Entry 3CIY (X-ray diffraction, 3.41 A resolution); this record covers chains D and A of the 4 polymer chains in the assembly.

Chain D:
Molecule: 46-nt RNA strand
Sequence (46 nucleotides; each row starts with the number of its first residue):
     1 AUUGGCGCAUGUGUCAAUGCUUCCUUUGCCAAAUAAUCCGCAGAAU

Chain A:
Name: Toll-like receptor 3
From: Mus musculus
Notes: fragment: mouse TLR3 ectodomain
Reference sequence: Q99MB1 (TLR3_MOUSE); residues 27-703 here correspond to UniProt positions 28-704 (UniProt number = residue number + 1)
Chain sequence (697 residues; numbered 27 to 723; the number before each row is that of its first residue):
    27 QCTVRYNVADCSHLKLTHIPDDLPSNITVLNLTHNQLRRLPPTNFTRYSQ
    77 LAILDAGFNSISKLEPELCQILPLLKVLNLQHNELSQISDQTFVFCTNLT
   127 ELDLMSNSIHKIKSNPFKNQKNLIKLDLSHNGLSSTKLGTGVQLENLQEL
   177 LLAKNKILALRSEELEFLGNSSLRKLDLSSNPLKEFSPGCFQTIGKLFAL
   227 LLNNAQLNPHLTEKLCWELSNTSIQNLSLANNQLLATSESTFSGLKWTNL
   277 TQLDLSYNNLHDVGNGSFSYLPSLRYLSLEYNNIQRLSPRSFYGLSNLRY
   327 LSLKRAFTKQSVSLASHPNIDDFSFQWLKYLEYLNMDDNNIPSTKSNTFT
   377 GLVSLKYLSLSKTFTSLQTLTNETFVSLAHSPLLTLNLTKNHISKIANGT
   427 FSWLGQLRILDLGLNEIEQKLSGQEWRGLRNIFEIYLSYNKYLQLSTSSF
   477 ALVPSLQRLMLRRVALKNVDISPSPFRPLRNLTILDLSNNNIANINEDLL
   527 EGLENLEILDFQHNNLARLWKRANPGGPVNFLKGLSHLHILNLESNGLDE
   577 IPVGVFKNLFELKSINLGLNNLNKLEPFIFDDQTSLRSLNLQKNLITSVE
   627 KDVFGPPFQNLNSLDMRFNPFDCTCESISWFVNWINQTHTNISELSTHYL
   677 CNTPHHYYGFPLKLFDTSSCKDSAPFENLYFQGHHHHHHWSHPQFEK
Not modelled in the structure: 27, 336-341, 547-549, 698-723
Differences from the reference sequence: expression tag (704-723)
Cystine bridges: Cys-28/Cys-37, Cys-95/Cys-122, Cys-649/Cys-677, Cys-651/Cys-696
Covalently attached groups: N-acetylglucosamine (NAG) linked to Asn-70, Asn-196, Asn-275, Asn-413, Asn-424, Asn-507; glycan linked to Asn-252, Asn-291, Asn-398
Swiss-Prot annotation at these positions:
  - glycosylation (N-linked (GlcNAc...) asparagine): Asn-52, Asn-57, Asn-70, Asn-124, Asn-196, Asn-247, Asn-252, Asn-275, Asn-291, Asn-398, Asn-413, Asn-424, Asn-507, Asn-662, Asn-667
What the authors report for this chain:
  - binding site for the 46-nt RNA strand: His-39, His-60, Arg-64, Phe-84, Ser-86, His-108, Glu-110, Asn-515, Asn-517, His-539, Asn-541, Arg-544
  - mutagenesis - H39A, H60A: abolished signaling in response to dsRNA
  - mutagenesis - H108A: unchanged signaling
  - mutagenesis - H108E: abolished signaling
  - post-translational modification sites: Asn-413
  - self-association interface (contacts with another copy of this molecule): Asn-678 to His-681
  - binding site for the 46-nt RNA strand (chain D): Arg-64, Ser-86, Glu-110, Asn-515, Asn-517, His-539, Asn-541

How chain D and chain A interact:
Pairs across the interface (20; chain D residue first):
  U21(D) / Asn-541(A)  hydrogen bond to the base
  U21(D) / Ala-543(A)  sugar contact
  U21(D) / Gly-573(A)  sugar contact
  U22(D) / Asn-517(A)  hydrogen bond to the sugar
  U22(D) / Asn-541(A)  hydrogen bond to the sugar
  U22(D) / Gly-573(A)  sugar contact
  C23(D) / Asn-517(A)  hydrogen bond to the sugar
  C23(D) / His-539(A)  salt bridge to the phosphate
  C23(D) / Ser-571(A)  hydrogen bond to the phosphate
  C24(D) / Arg-489(A)  phosphate contact
  C24(D) / Asn-515(A)  hydrogen bond to the phosphate
  U25(D) / Arg-489(A)  salt bridge to the phosphate
  A42(D) / Gln-62(A)  hydrogen bond to the base
  G43(D) / Ser-86(A)  hydrogen bond to the base
  A44(D) / Arg-64(A)  salt bridge to the phosphate
  A44(D) / Glu-110(A)  hydrogen bond to the sugar
  A45(D) / Ser-88(A)  phosphate contact
  A45(D) / Glu-110(A)  sugar contact
  A45(D) / Ser-112(A)  hydrogen bond to the sugar
  U46(D) / Ser-112(A)  sugar contact
Interface residues without a listed pair, chain A (17 interface residues in all): Asn-540, Asn-572, Asn-597

In short:
Chain D and chain A form an interface of 10 and 17 residues respectively, with 10 hydrogen bonds and 3 salt
bridges. Polar contacts include U21(D)/Asn-541(A), A42(D)/Gln-62(A) and G43(D)/Ser-86(A). From the paper: a
binding site for the 46-nt RNA strand at His-39(A), His-60(A) and Arg-64(A) among others; H39A and H60A of
chain A abolish signaling in response to dsRNA; 4 substitutions were tested in all.
Chain D is a 46-nt RNA strand and chain A is Toll-like receptor 3 (Mus musculus); the structure, Mouse
Toll-like receptor 3 ectodomain complexed with double-stranded RNA, was determined by X-ray diffraction
together with 3CIG from the same study.
